Entry 7XJK (electron microscopy, 3.30 A resolution); this record covers chains A and F of the 6 polymer chains in the assembly.

# Chain A
Name: Galanin
Organism: Homo sapiens
UniProtKB: P22466 (GALA_HUMAN); residues 1-30 here correspond to UniProt positions 33-62 (UniProt number = residue number + 32)
Amino-acid sequence (30 residues; numbered 1 to 30; the number before each row is that of its first residue):
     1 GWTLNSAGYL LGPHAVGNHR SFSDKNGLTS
Disordered / not traced: 17-30

# Chain F
Name: Galanin receptor type 2
Organism: Homo sapiens
UniProtKB: O43603 (GALR2_HUMAN); residue numbers follow UniProt; this construct covers 1-314
Amino-acid sequence (332 residues; row label = number of the first residue in the row; numbers below 1 keep their minus sign (Asp-9 is residue -9)):
    -9 DYKDDDDKGS MNVSGCPGAG NASQAGGGGG WHPEAVIVPL LFALIFLVGT VGNTLVLAVL
    51 LRGGQAVSTT NLFILNLGVA DLCFILCCVP FQATIYTLDG WVFGSLLCKA VHFLIFLTMH
   111 ASSFTLAAVS LDRYLAIRYP LHSRELRTPR NALAAIGLIW GLSLLFSGPY LSYYQQSQLA
   171 NLTVCHPAWS APRRRAMDIC TFVFSYLLPV LVLGLTYART LRYLWRAVDP VAAGSGARRA
   231 KRKVTRMILI VAALFCLCWM PHHALILCVW FGQFPLTRAT YALRILSHLV SYANSCVNPI
   291 VYALVSKHFR KGFRTICAGL LGRAGSLEVL FQ
Disordered / not traced: -9 to 22, 217-223, 308-322
Construct notes: expression tag (-9 to 0, 315-322); conflict Gln165 (Arg in O43603)
Cystine bridges: Cys98-Cys175
UniProt features mapped onto this chain:
  - glycosylation (N-linked (GlcNAc...) asparagine): Asn2, Asn11
What the authors report for this chain:
  - mutagenesis - Q263A: unchanged signaling with Galanin (chain A)
  - conformationally variable residues: Phe264

# Interface between chain A and chain F
Pairs across the interface - 30 pairs, chain A then chain F:
  Gly1(A) with Tyr271(F)
  Trp2(A) with Leu266(F); Thr267(F), hydrogen bond (side chain-backbone); Thr270(F), hydrogen bond; Tyr271(F); Arg274(F)
  Thr3(A) with Asp89(F)
  Leu4(A) with Leu169(F), hydrophobic
  Asn5(A) with Ile85(F), hydrogen bond (side chain-backbone); Asp89(F); Gly90(F); Trp91(F); His176(F), hydrogen bond (backbone-side chain)
  Ser6(A) with Tyr86(F); Tyr271(F)
  Ala7(A) with Leu266(F), hydrophobic
  Gly8(A) with His176(F)
  Tyr9(A) with Gln82(F), hydrogen bond; Ile85(F); His102(F); Tyr164(F), hydrophobic; Cys175(F); His176(F), hydrogen bond (backbone-side chain); Arg274(F)
  Leu10(A) with Arg184(F), hydrogen bond (backbone-side chain); Val259(F), hydrophobic; Phe264(F), hydrophobic; Arg274(F)
  Leu11(A) with Arg184(F), hydrogen bond (backbone-side chain)
  Pro13(A) with Pro177(F)
Other interface residues (no listed pair), chain A (13 interface residues in all): Val16
Other interface residues (no listed pair), chain F (23 interface residues in all): Glu24, Ala170, Arg268
Interface features reported in the paper:
  - residue pairs: Tyr9(A)-Gln82(F) (hydrogen bond)
  - interface residues, chain A: Leu4(A), Pro13(A), Val16(A)
  - interface residues, chain F: Arg184(F)
  - hot spots on chain F (mutagenesis) - R184A (10-fold): decreased signaling with Galanin (chain A)

# Summary
Chain A and chain F form an interface of 13 and 23 residues respectively, with 8 hydrogen bonds. Polar pairs
include Trp2(A)-Thr267(F), Trp2(A)-Thr270(F) and Asn5(A)-Ile85(F). The authors report a hydrogen bond between
Tyr9(A) and Gln82(F). The paper reports that R184A of chain F reduces signaling with Galanin (chain A);
interface residues Leu4(A), Pro13(A) and Arg184(F) among others.
Chain A is Galanin and chain F is Galanin receptor type 2, both from Homo sapiens; the structure, Cryo-EM
structure of the galanin-bound GALR2-miniGq complex, was determined by electron microscopy together with 7XJJ
and 7XJL from the same study.
